5HL4 - chain A; structure by X-ray diffraction, 2.20 A resolution.

[Chain A]
Name: Ring-hydroxylating dioxygenase
Organism: Sinorhizobium meliloti 1021
UniProt: Q92ZP9 (Q92ZP9_RHIME); numbering as in UniProt (aligned over 1-412)
Chain sequence (412 residues; row label = number of the first residue in the row):
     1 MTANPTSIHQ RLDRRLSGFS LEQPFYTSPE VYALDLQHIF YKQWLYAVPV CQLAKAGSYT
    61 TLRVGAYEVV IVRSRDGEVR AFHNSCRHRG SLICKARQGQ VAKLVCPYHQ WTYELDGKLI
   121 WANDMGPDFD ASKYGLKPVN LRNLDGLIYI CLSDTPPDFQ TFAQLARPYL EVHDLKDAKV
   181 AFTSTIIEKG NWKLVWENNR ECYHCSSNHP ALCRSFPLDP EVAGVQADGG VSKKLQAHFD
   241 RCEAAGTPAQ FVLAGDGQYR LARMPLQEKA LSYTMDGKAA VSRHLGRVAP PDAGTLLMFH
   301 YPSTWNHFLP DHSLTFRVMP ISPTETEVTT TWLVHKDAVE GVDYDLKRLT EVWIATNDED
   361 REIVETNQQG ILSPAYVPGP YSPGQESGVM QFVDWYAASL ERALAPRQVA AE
Not modelled in the structure: 1-5, 226-229, 407-412
Cystine bridges: C202-C205
Metal / ion sites: 2Fe-2S cluster Fe: C86, H88, C106, H109; Fe ion: H209, D360
Small-molecule neighbours:
  - 2Fe-2S cluster (FES): C86, H88, R89, G90, S91, C106, Y108, H109, Q110, W111
  - cobalt hexammine(III) (NCO): L12, D13, R15, E401

[In short]
Chain A binds 2Fe-2S cluster and cobalt hexammine(III). C86, H88, C106 and H109 form the 2Fe-2S cluster Fe
site. The Fe ion site is built by H209 and D360.
Chain A is Ring-hydroxylating dioxygenase (Sinorhizobium meliloti 1021); the structure, Acoustic injectors for
drop-on-demand serial femtosecond crystallography, was determined by X-ray diffraction together with 5F81 and
5HQD from the same study.
